PDB entry 8KCC | electron microscopy, 3.10 A resolution | chains A and J of the 11 polymer chains in the assembly

== Chain A ==
Name: Probable histone H2A.7
From: Arabidopsis thaliana
Reference sequence: Q9FJE8 (H2A7_ARATH); residues 0-149 here correspond to UniProt positions 1-150 (UniProt number = residue number + 1)
Amino-acid sequence (150 residues; row label = number of the first residue in the row; numbering starts at 0):
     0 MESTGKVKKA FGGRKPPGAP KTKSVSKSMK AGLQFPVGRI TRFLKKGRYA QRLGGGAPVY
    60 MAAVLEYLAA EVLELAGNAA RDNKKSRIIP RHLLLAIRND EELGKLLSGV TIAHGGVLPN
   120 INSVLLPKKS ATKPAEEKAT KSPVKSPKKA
Disordered / not traced: 0-23, 126-149
UniProt features mapped onto this chain:
  - motif: Ser145 to Lys148 (SPKK motif)
  - modified residue: Ser145 (Phosphoserine)

== Chain J ==
Molecule: 170-nt DNA strand
Sequence (170 nucleotides; numbered -19 to 150; the number before each row is that of its first residue; numbers below 1 keep their minus sign (DA-19 is residue -19)):
   -19 ATCGCGACAC CGGCACTGGA ACAGGATGTA TATATGTGAC ACGTGCCTGG AGACTAGGGA
    41 GTAATCCCCT TGGCGGTTAA AACGCGGGGG ACAGCGCGTA CGTGCGTTTA AGCGGTGCTA
   101 GAGCTGTCTA CGACCAATTG AGCGGCCTCG GCACCGGGAT TCTCCAGGAT
Disordered / not traced: -19 to 0

== Chain A / chain J interface ==
Pairs across the interface (14):
  Arg38(A) with DC123(J), salt bridge to the phosphate
  Lys44(A) with DA113(J), salt bridge to the phosphate
  Gln50(A) with DA113(J), sugar contact
  Arg51(A) with DC111(J), base contact; DG112(J), hydrogen bond to the sugar; DA113(J), phosphate contact
  Leu52(A) with DG112(J), sugar contact; DA113(J), hydrogen bond to the phosphate
  Gly53(A) with DG112(J), phosphate contact
  Gly54(A) with DG112(J), hydrogen bond to the phosphate
  Lys84(A) with DA133(J), salt bridge to the phosphate
  Ser85(A) with DC132(J), hydrogen bond to the phosphate
  Arg86(A) with DG131(J), hydrogen bond to the sugar; DC132(J), hydrogen bond to the phosphate

== In short ==
The interface between chain A and chain J involves 10 residues on one side and 7 on the other; the contacts
include 6 hydrogen bonds and 3 salt bridges. Polar pairs include Arg51(A)-DG112(J), Arg86(A)-DG131(J) and
Leu52(A)-DA113(J).
Chain A is Probable histone H2A.7 (Arabidopsis thaliana) and chain J is a 170-nt DNA strand; the structure,
Complex of DDM1-nucleosome(H2A.W) complex with DDM1 bound to SHL2, was determined by electron microscopy (same
publication as 8KCB).
